7LD3 - chains A and R of the 4 polymer chains in the assembly; structure by electron microscopy, 3.20 A resolution.

# Chain A
Molecule: Guanine nucleotide-binding protein G(i) subunit alpha-2
From: Homo sapiens
UniProtKB: P04899 (GNAI2_HUMAN); residue numbers follow UniProt; this construct covers 1-355
Chain sequence (355 residues; numbered 1 to 355; the number before each row is that of its first residue):
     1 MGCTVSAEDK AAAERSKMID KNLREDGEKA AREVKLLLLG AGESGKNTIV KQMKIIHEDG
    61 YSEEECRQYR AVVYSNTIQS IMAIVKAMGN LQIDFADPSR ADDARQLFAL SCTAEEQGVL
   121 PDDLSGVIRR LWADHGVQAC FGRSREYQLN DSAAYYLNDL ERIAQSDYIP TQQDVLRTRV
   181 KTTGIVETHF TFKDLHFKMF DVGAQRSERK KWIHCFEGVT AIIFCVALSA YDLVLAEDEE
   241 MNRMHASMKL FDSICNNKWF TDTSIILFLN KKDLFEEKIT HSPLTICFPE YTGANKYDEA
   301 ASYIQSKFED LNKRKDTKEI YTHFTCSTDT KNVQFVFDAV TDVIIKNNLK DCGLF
Disordered / not traced: 1-10, 55-183, 235-240
Sequence notes: conflict Asn47 (Ser in P04899), Ala204 (Gly in P04899), Ala246 (Glu in P04899), Ser327 (Ala in P04899)
Curated features (UniProtKB/Swiss-Prot):
  - region: Lys35 to Lys46, Thr48 (G1 motif), Asp174 to Thr182 (G2 motif), Phe197 to Gly203, Gln205, Arg206 (G3 motif), Ile266 to Asp273 (G4 motif), Thr325, Cys326, Thr328 to Thr330 (G5 motif)
  - binding site (GTP): Leu176 to Thr182, Asp201 to Gly203, Gln205, Asn270 to Asp273
  - binding site (Mg(2+)): Thr182
  - modified residue: Arg179 (ADP-ribosylarginine), Gln205 (Deamidated glutamine), Cys352 (ADP-ribosylcysteine)
  - lipidation: Gly2 (N-myristoyl glycine), Cys3 (S-palmitoyl cysteine)

# Chain R
Molecule: Chimera protein of Muscarinic acetylcholine receptor M4 and Adenosine receptor A1
From: Homo sapiens
UniProtKB: chimeric construct of P08173, P30542: residues -28 to -7 from P08173 (ACM4_HUMAN) positions 2-23 (UniProt number = residue number + 30); residues 2-326 from P30542 positions 2-326 (same numbers)
Chain sequence (387 residues; each row starts with the number of its first residue; numbers below 1 keep their minus sign (Met-54 is residue -54)):
   -54 MKTIIALSYI FCLVFADYKD DDDAMGANFT PVNGSSGNQS VRLVTSSSLE VLFQGPPPSI
     6 SAFQAAYIGI EVLIALVSVP GNVLVIWAVK VNQALRDATF CFIVSLAVAD VAVGALVIPL
    66 AILINIGPQT YFHTCLMVAC PVLILTQSSI LALLAIAVDR YLRVKIPLRY KMVVTPRRAA
   126 VAIAGCWILS FVVGLTPMFG WNNLSAVERA WAANGSMGEP VIKCEFEKVI SMEYMVYFNF
   186 FVWVLPPLLL MVLIYLEVFY LIRKQLNKKV SASSGDPQKY YGKELKIAKS LALILFLFAL
   246 SWLPLHILNC ITLFCPSCHK PSILTYIAIF LTHGNSAMNP IVYAFRIQKF RVTFLKIWND
   306 HFRCQPAPPI DEDLPEERPD DHHHHHH
Disordered / not traced: -54 to 3, 214-223, 302-332
Sequence notes: initiating methionine (-54); expression tag (-53 to -29, 327-332); linker (-6 to 1)
Curated features (UniProtKB/Swiss-Prot):
  - glycosylation (N-linked (GlcNAc...) asparagine): Asn-22, Asn-17, Asn159
  - lipidation: Cys309 (S-palmitoyl cysteine)
Cystine bridges: Cys80-Cys169, Cys260-Cys263
Ligand contacts:
  - adenosine (ADN): Val87, Leu88, Thr91, Phe171, Glu172, Met177, Met180, Asn184, Trp247, Leu250, Asn254, Thr270, Ile274, Thr277, His278
  - XTD ({2-amino-4-[3,5-bis(trifluoromethyl)phenyl]thiophen-3-yl}(4-chlorophenyl)methanone): Leu18, Ile19, Val22, Leu242, Leu245, Ser246, Phe275, Leu276, Gly279, Asn280, Ala282, Met283
What the authors report for this chain:
  - binding site for adenosine: Gln92, Asn184
  - binding site for XTD: Leu18, Ile19, Val22, Leu242, Leu245, Ser246, Phe275, Leu276, Met283
  - conformationally variable residues (side-chain flip): Leu18, Ile19, Val22, Leu242, Leu245, Met283
  - mutagenesis - L242A/L245A, S246A, N280A: increased binding to NECA
  - mutagenesis - G279A: decreased binding to NECA
  - mutagenesis - S246A, F275V, L276A, M283V: decreased binding to XTD
  - mutagenesis - L242A/L245A: unchanged binding to XTD

# How chain A and chain R interact
Residue-residue contacts - 31 pairs, chain A then chain R:
  Glu28(A) - Lys116(R)
  Leu195(A) - Leu113(R)  hydrophobic
  Glu319(A) - Tyr225(R)  hydrogen bond
  Thr341(A) - Leu113(R)
  Asp342(A) - Gln210(R)
  Ile344(A) - Pro112(R)
  Ile344(A) - Leu113(R)  hydrophobic
  Ile345(A) - Pro112(R)  hydrophobic
  Ile345(A) - Gln210(R)
  Lys346(A) - Leu211(R)
  Asn348(A) - Arg108(R)  hydrogen bond (side chain-backbone)
  Asn348(A) - Pro112(R)  hydrogen bond (side chain-backbone)
  Asn348(A) - Lys116(R)
  Leu349(A) - Val109(R)  hydrophobic
  Leu349(A) - Ile207(R)  hydrophobic
  Lys350(A) - Ile292(R)
  Asp351(A) - Thr44(R)
  Asp351(A) - Arg108(R)  salt bridge
  Asp351(A) - Ile292(R)
  Asp351(A) - Lys294(R)  salt bridge
  Cys352(A) - Arg105(R)  hydrogen bond (backbone-side chain)
  Cys352(A) - Arg108(R)
  Cys352(A) - Ile292(R)
  Gly353(A) - Arg291(R)
  Leu354(A) - Arg105(R)
  Leu354(A) - Ile207(R)  hydrophobic
  Leu354(A) - Lys231(R)  hydrogen bond (backbone-side chain)
  Leu354(A) - Ile232(R)
  Leu354(A) - Leu236(R)  hydrophobic
  Phe355(A) - Lys228(R)
  Phe355(A) - Lys231(R)  hydrogen bond (backbone-side chain)
Also at the interface, not in a pair above, chain A (17 interface residues in all): Phe337
Also at the interface, not in a pair above, chain R (22 interface residues in all): Phe45, Tyr115, Val203, Tyr288

# In short
Chain A and chain R form an interface of 17 and 22 residues respectively; the contacts include 6 hydrogen
bonds and 2 salt bridges. Among the polar pairs are Asp351(A)-Arg108(R), Asp351(A)-Lys294(R) and
Glu319(A)-Tyr225(R). The paper reports a binding site for XTD at Leu18(R), Ile19(R) and Val22(R) among others;
S246A, F275V and L276A of chain R, among others, reduce binding to XTD; 7 substitutions were tested in all.
Here chain A is Guanine nucleotide-binding protein G(i) subunit alpha-2 and chain R is Chimera protein of
Muscarinic acetylcholine receptor M4 and Adenosine receptor A1, both from Homo sapiens. Entry 7LD3 (Cryo-EM
structure of the human adenosine A1 receptor-Gi2-protein complex bound to its endogenous agonist and an ...)
was determined by electron microscopy (same publication as 7LD4).
